PDB entry 5ZET | electron microscopy, 3.20 A resolution | chains T and A of the 34 polymer chains in the assembly

== Chain T ==
Molecule: 50S ribosomal protein L22
Source organism: Mycobacterium smegmatis str. MC2 155
UniProt: A0QSD6 (RL22_MYCS2); residue numbers follow UniProt; this construct covers 1-153
Amino-acid sequence (153 residues; numbered 1 to 153; the number before each row is that of its first residue):
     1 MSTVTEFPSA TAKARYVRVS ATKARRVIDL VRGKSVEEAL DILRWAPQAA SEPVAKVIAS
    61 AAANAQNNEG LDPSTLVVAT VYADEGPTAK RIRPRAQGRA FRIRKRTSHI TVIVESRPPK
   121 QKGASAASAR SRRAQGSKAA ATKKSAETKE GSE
Disordered / not traced: 1-5, 120-153

== Chain A ==
Molecule: 23S rRNA
Source organism: Mycobacterium smegmatis str. MC2 155
Sequence (3120 nucleotides; each row starts with the number of its first residue):
     1 UAAGUGUUUA AGGGCGCAUG GUGGAUGCCU UGGCACUGGG AGCCGAUGAA GGACGUAGGA
    61 GGCUGCGAUA AGCCUCGGGG AGCUGUCAAC CGAGCGUUGA UCCGAGGAUG UCCGAAUGGG
   121 GAAACCCGGC ACGAGUGAUG UCGUGUCACC AGGCGCUGAA UAUAUAGGCG UCUGGGGGGA
   181 ACGCGGGGAA GUGAAACAUC UCAGUACCCG UAGGAAGAGA AAACAAAAUG UGAUUCCGUG
   241 AGUAGUGGCG AGCGAAAGCG GAGGAUGGCU AAACCGUAUG CAUGUGAUAC CGGGUAGGGG
   301 UUGUGUGUGC GGGGUUGUGG GACCUAUCUU UCCGGCUCUA CCUGGCUGGA GGGCAGUGAG
   361 AAAAUGUUGU GGUUAGCGGA AAUGGCUUGG GAUGGCCUGC CGUAGACGGU GAGAGCCCGG
   421 UACGUGAAAA CCCGACGUCU GUCUUGAUGG UGUUCCCGAG UAGCAGCGGG CCCGUGGAAU
   481 CUGCUGUGAA UCUGCCGGGA CCACCCGGUA AGCCUGAAUA CUUCCCAGUG ACCGAUAGCG
   541 GAUUAGUACC GUGAGGGAAU GGUGAAAAGU ACCCCGGGAG GGGAGUGAAA GAGUACCUGA
   601 AACCGUGCGC UUACAAUCCG UCAGAGCCCU CGACGUGUCG UGGGGUGAUG GCGUGCCUUU
   661 UGAAGAAUGA GCCUGCGAGU CAGGGACAUG UCGCGAGGUU AACCCGGGUG GGGUAGCCGC
   721 AGCGAAAGCG AGUCUGAAUA GGGCGUAUCC ACACAAGAGU GUGUGGUGUA GUGGUGUGUU
   781 CUGGACCCGA AGCGGAGUGA UCUACCCAUG GCCAGGGUGA AGCGCGGGUA AGACCGCGUG
   841 GAGGCCCGAA CCCACUUAGG UUGAAGACUG AGGGGAUGAG CUGUGGGUAG GGGUGAAAGG
   901 CCAAUCAAAC UCCGUGAUAG CUGGUUCUCC CCGAAAUGCA UUUAGGUGCA GCGUCGCAUG
   961 UUUCUUGCCG GAGGUAGAGC UACUGGAUGG CCGAUGGGCC CCACAGGGUU ACUGACGUCA
  1021 GCCAAACUCC GAAUGCCGGU AAGUCCAAGA GUGCGGCAGU GAGACGGCGG GGGAUAAGCU
  1081 CCGUGCGUCG AGAGGGAAAC AGCCCAGAUC GCCGGCUAAG GCCCCUAAGC GUGUGCUAAG
  1141 UGGAAAAGGA UGUGCAGUCG CGAAGACAAC CAGGAGGUUG GCUUAGAAGC AGCCACCCUU
  1201 GAAAGAGUGC GUAAUAGCUC ACUGGUCAAG UGAUUGUGCG CCGAUAAUGU AGCGGGGCUC
  1261 AAGCACACCG CCGAAGCCGC GGCAGCCAAC GUGUUGGCUG GGUAGGGGAG CGUCCUGCAU
  1321 CCGGUGAAGC CGCCGAGUGA UCGAGUGGUG GAGGGUGUGG GAGUGAGAAU GCAGGCAUGA
  1381 GUAGCGAUUA GGCAAGUGAG AACCUUGCCC GCCGAAAGAC CAAGGGUUCC UGGGCCAGGC
  1441 CAGUCCGCCC AGGGUGAGUC GGGACCUAAG GCGAGGCCGA CAGGCGUAGU CGAUGGACAA
  1501 CGGGUUGAUA UUCCCGUACC CGUGUAUGUG CGUCCAUGAU GAAUCAGCGG UACUAACCAU
  1561 CCAAAACCAC CGUGACCGCA CCUUUCGGGG UGUGGCGUUG GUGGGGCUGC AUGGGACCUU
  1621 CGUUGGUAGU AGUCAAGCGA UGGGGUGACG CAGGAAGGUA GCCGUACCGG UCAGUGGUAA
  1681 UACCGGGGUA AGCCUGUAGG GAGUCAGAUA GGUAAAUCCG UCUGGCAUAU AUCCUGAGAG
  1741 GUGAUGCAUA GCCGAGUGAG GCGAAUUCGG UGAUCCUAUG CUGCCGAGAA AAGCCUCUAG
  1801 CGAGGACAUA CACGGCCCGU ACCCCAAACC AACACAGGUG GUCAGGUAGA GAAUACUAAG
  1861 GCGUACGAGU GAACUAUGGU UAAGGAACUC GGCAAAAUGC CCCCGUAACU UCGGGAGAAG
  1921 GGGGACCCAC AUGGCGUGUA AGCCUUUACG GCCCAAGCGU GAGUGGGUGG CACAAACCAG
  1981 UGAGAAGCGA CUGUUUACUA AAAACACAGG UCCGUGCGAA GUCGCAAGAC GAUGUAUACG
  2041 GACUGACGCC UGCCCGGUGC UGGAAGGUUA AGAGGACCCG UUAACUCCCU UUGGGGGUGA
  2101 AGCGGAGAAU UUAAGCCCCA GUAAACGGCG GUGGUAACUA UAACCAUCCU AAGGUAGCGA
  2161 AAUUCCUUGU CGGGUAAGUU CCGACCUGCA CGAAUGGCGU AACGACUUCU CAACUGUCUC
  2221 AACCAUAGAC UCGGCGAAAU UGCACUACGA GUAAAGAUGC UCGUUACGCG CGGCAGGACG
  2281 AAAAGACCCC GGGACCUUCA CUACAACUUG GUAUUGGUGC UCGAUACGGU UUGUGUAGGA
  2341 UAGGUGGGAG ACUGUGAAGC UCACACGCCA GUGUGGGUGG AGUCGUUGUU GAAAUACCAC
  2401 UCUGAUCGUA UUGGGCCUCU AACCUCGGAC CGUAUAUCCG GUUCAGGGAC AGUGCCUGGU
  2461 GGGUAGUUUA ACUGGGGCGG UUGCCUCCUA AAAUGUAACG GAGGCGCCCA AAGGUUCCCU
  2521 CAACCUGGAC GGCAAUCAGG UGUUGAGUGU AAGUGCACAA GGGAGCUUGA CUGCGAGACG
  2581 GACAUGUCGA GCAGGGACGA AAGUCGGGAC UAGUGAUCCG GCACCUCUGA GUGGAAGGGG
  2641 UGUCGCUCAA CGGAUAAAAG GUACCCCGGG GAUAACAGGC UGAUCUUCCC CAAGAGUCCA
  2701 UAUCGACGGG AUGGUUUGGC ACCUCGAUGU CGGCUCGUCG CAUCCUGGGG CUGGAGCAGG
  2761 UCCCAAGGGU UGGGCUGUUC GCCCAUUAAA GCGGCACGCG AGCUGGGUUU AGAACGUCGU
  2821 GAGACAGUUC GGUCUCUAUC CGCCGCGCGC GUCAGAAGCU UGAGGAAACC UGUCCCUAGU
  2881 ACGAGAGGAC CGGGACGGAC GAACCUCUGG UAUACCAGUU GUCCCACCAG GGGCACGGCU
  2941 GGAUAGCCAC GUUCGGACAG GAUAACCGCU GAAAGCAUCU AAGCGGGAAA CCUCUUCCAA
  3001 GACCAGGCUU CUCACCCUCU AGGAGGGAUA AGGCCCCCCG CAGACCACGG GAUUGAUAGA
  3061 CCAGACCUGG AAGCCUAGUA AUAGGUGCAG GGAACUGGCA CUAACCGGCC GAAAACUUAC
Disordered / not traced: 1, 340-344, 634-637, 1004-1005, 1756-1757, 1946-1948, 3120
Covalent attachments: covalent link A1565-G1606, A1566-G1606, A1569-G1603, G1578-G1592

== How chain T and chain A interact ==
Residue-residue contacts - 92 pairs, chain T then chain A:
  Thr11(T) - G582(A)  sugar contact
  Ala12(T) - G581(A)  sugar contact
  Lys13(T) - G580(A)  hydrogen bond to the sugar
  Lys13(T) - G581(A)  hydrogen bond to the sugar
  Lys13(T) - G582(A)  salt bridge to the phosphate
  Ala14(T) - G580(A)  sugar contact
  Arg15(T) - U22(A)  salt bridge to the phosphate
  Arg15(T) - G580(A)  hydrogen bond to the sugar
  Arg15(T) - G581(A)  salt bridge to the phosphate
  Tyr16(T) - A595(A)  stacking on the base
  Arg18(T) - C1436(A)  hydrogen bond to the sugar
  Arg18(T) - A1437(A)  salt bridge to the phosphate
  Val19(T) - C2235(A)  phosphate contact
  Ser20(T) - G1381(A)  hydrogen bond to the base
  Thr22(T) - G1381(A)  base contact
  Lys23(T) - G1381(A)  hydrogen bond to the base
  Lys23(T) - C2235(A)  phosphate contact
  Lys23(T) - G2236(A)  hydrogen bond to the base
  Arg25(T) - C604(A)  hydrogen bond to the sugar
  Arg25(T) - G605(A)  hydrogen bond to the sugar
  Arg26(T) - G2233(A)  salt bridge to the phosphate
  Arg26(T) - G2234(A)  salt bridge to the phosphate
  Arg32(T) - U606(A)  hydrogen bond to the phosphate
  Arg32(T) - G607(A)  phosphate contact
  Gln48(T) - G2233(A)  hydrogen bond to the phosphate
  Gln48(T) - G2234(A)  phosphate contact
  Ala49(T) - G2233(A)  phosphate contact
  Ala49(T) - G2234(A)  hydrogen bond to the phosphate
  Lys56(T) - G576(A)  sugar contact
  Lys56(T) - G577(A)  hydrogen bond to the base
  Lys56(T) - G578(A)  hydrogen bond to the base
  Ala59(T) - C575(A)  sugar contact
  Ser60(T) - C575(A)  hydrogen bond to the base
  Ser60(T) - G580(A)  base contact
  Ala63(T) - C575(A)  sugar contact
  Asn64(T) - G581(A)  hydrogen bond to the base
  Asn64(T) - G582(A)  hydrogen bond to the sugar
  Asn67(T) - C574(A)  hydrogen bond to the sugar
  Asn68(T) - G582(A)  hydrogen bond to the sugar
  Asn68(T) - G583(A)  sugar contact
  Val81(T) - U606(A)  sugar contact
  Tyr82(T) - G605(A)  hydrogen bond to the sugar
  Tyr82(T) - U606(A)  sugar contact
  Asp84(T) - G20(A)  hydrogen bond to the base
  Asp84(T) - G21(A)  sugar contact
  Asp84(T) - C604(A)  base contact
  Glu85(T) - G21(A)  hydrogen bond to the sugar
  Glu85(T) - U22(A)  sugar contact
  Glu85(T) - C604(A)  sugar contact
  Glu85(T) - A1377(A)  phosphate contact
  Pro87(T) - U22(A)  phosphate contact
  Pro87(T) - G23(A)  phosphate contact
  Thr88(T) - C1376(A)  phosphate contact
  Lys90(T) - G1375(A)  salt bridge to the phosphate
  Arg91(T) - G1438(A)  hydrogen bond to the phosphate
  Arg91(T) - G1439(A)  salt bridge to the phosphate
  Arg93(T) - C1440(A)  hydrogen bond to the base
  Pro94(T) - A1832(A)  base contact
  Pro94(T) - C1833(A)  sugar contact
  Arg95(T) - G863(A)  salt bridge to the phosphate
  Arg95(T) - A865(A)  phosphate contact
  Arg95(T) - A1832(A)  hydrogen bond to the base
  Arg95(T) - A2237(A)  base contact
  Arg95(T) - U2837(A)  base contact
  Ala96(T) - U862(A)  phosphate contact
  Ala96(T) - G863(A)  hydrogen bond to the phosphate
  Ala96(T) - A865(A)  phosphate contact
  Ala96(T) - G866(A)  phosphate contact
  Gln97(T) - G863(A)  base contact
  Gln97(T) - G866(A)  phosphate contact
  Gly98(T) - G866(A)  base contact
  Gly98(T) - A1832(A)  base contact
  Arg99(T) - U862(A)  hydrogen bond to the sugar
  Arg99(T) - A1832(A)  hydrogen bond to the base
  Ala100(T) - A1832(A)  base contact
  Phe101(T) - U862(A)  sugar contact
  Phe101(T) - A2237(A)  sugar contact
  Phe101(T) - A2238(A)  sugar contact
  Arg102(T) - A2237(A)  hydrogen bond to the sugar
  Ile103(T) - G2236(A)  sugar contact
  Ile103(T) - A2237(A)  phosphate contact
  Arg104(T) - G2236(A)  phosphate contact
  Arg104(T) - A2237(A)  salt bridge to the phosphate
  Arg104(T) - A2238(A)  salt bridge to the phosphate
  Lys105(T) - G1438(A)  phosphate contact
  Lys105(T) - C2235(A)  sugar contact
  Lys105(T) - G2236(A)  phosphate contact
  Arg106(T) - A1377(A)  salt bridge to the phosphate
  Arg106(T) - G1381(A)  base contact
  Arg106(T) - G2236(A)  phosphate contact
  His109(T) - G21(A)  phosphate contact
  His109(T) - U22(A)  salt bridge to the phosphate
Interface residues without a listed pair, chain T (50 interface residues in all): Pro47, Thr80, Ala83, Gly86
Interface residues without a listed pair, chain A (41 interface residues in all): C603

== Summary ==
50 residues of chain T and 41 residues of chain A are in contact, with 29 hydrogen bonds, 13 salt bridges and
1 aromatic stacking contact. Polar pairs include Ser20(T)-G1381(A), Lys23(T)-G1381(A) and Lys23(T)-G2236(A).
Here chain T is 50S ribosomal protein L22 and chain A is 23S rRNA, both from Mycobacterium smegmatis str. MC2
155. Entry 5ZET (M. smegmatis P/P state 50S ribosomal subunit) was determined by electron microscopy (same
publication as 5ZEB, 5ZEP, 5ZEU and 5ZEY).
